Entry 3REJ (X-ray diffraction, 2.55 A resolution); this record covers chains B and J of the 10 polymer chains in the assembly.

== Chain B ==
Molecule: Histone H4
Source organism: Xenopus laevis
UniProtKB: P62799 (H4_XENLA); residues 1-102 here correspond to UniProt positions 2-103 (UniProt number = residue number + 1)
Sequence (102 residues; row label = number of the first residue in the row):
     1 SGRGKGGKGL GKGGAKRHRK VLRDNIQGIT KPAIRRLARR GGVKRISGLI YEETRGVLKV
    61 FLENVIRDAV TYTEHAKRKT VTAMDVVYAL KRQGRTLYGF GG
Unresolved in the structure: 1-19
Curated features (UniProtKB/Swiss-Prot):
  - DNA-binding region: Lys16 to Lys20
  - modified residue: Ser1 (N-acetylserine), Arg3 (Asymmetric dimethylarginine), Lys5 (N6-(2-hydroxyisobutyryl)lysine), Lys8 (N6-(2-hydroxyisobutyryl)lysine), Lys12 (N6-(2-hydroxyisobutyryl)lysine), Lys16 (N6-(2-hydroxyisobutyryl)lysine), Lys20 (N6,N6,N6-trimethyllysine), Lys31 (N6-(2-hydroxyisobutyryl)lysine), Lys44 (N6-(2-hydroxyisobutyryl)lysine), Ser47 (Phosphoserine), Tyr51 (Phosphotyrosine), Lys59 (N6-(2-hydroxyisobutyryl)lysine), Lys77 (N6-(2-hydroxyisobutyryl)lysine), Lys79 (N6-(2-hydroxyisobutyryl)lysine), Tyr88 (Phosphotyrosine), Lys91 (N6-(2-hydroxyisobutyryl)lysine)
  - cross-link (Glycyl lysine isopeptide (Lys-Gly)): Lys31 (interchain with G-Cter in UFM1), Lys91 (interchain with G-Cter in ubiquitin)

== Chain J ==
Molecule: 146-nt DNA strand
Sequence (146 nucleotides; row label = number of the first residue in the row; numbers below 1 keep their minus sign (DA-73 is residue -73)):
   -73 ATCTCCAAAT ATCCCTTGCG GATCGTAGAA AAAGTGTGTC AAACTGCGCT ATCAAAGGGA
   -13 AACTTCAACT GAATTCAGTT GAAGTTTCCC TTTGATAGCG CAGTTTGACA CACTTTTTCT
    47 ACGATCCGCA AGGGATATTT GGAGAT
Bound ions: Mn2+ site 1 near DG-56 (its only coordinating residue here); Mn2+ site 2 near DG-54 (its only coordinating residue here); Mn2+ site 3 near DG58 (its only coordinating residue here); Mn2+ site 4 near DG68 (its only coordinating residue here)

== How chain B and chain J interact ==
Contacting residue pairs (12; chain B residue first):
  Arg35(B) - DA8(J)  salt bridge to the phosphate
  Arg45(B) - DG7(J)  hydrogen bond to the sugar
  Arg45(B) - DA8(J)  phosphate contact
  Ile46(B) - DG7(J)  sugar contact
  Ile46(B) - DA8(J)  hydrogen bond to the phosphate
  Ser47(B) - DG7(J)  phosphate contact
  Gly48(B) - DG7(J)  phosphate contact
  Arg78(B) - DA28(J)  phosphate contact
  Arg78(B) - DG29(J)  phosphate contact
  Lys79(B) - DC27(J)  salt bridge to the phosphate
  Lys79(B) - DA28(J)  hydrogen bond to the phosphate
  Thr80(B) - DA28(J)  hydrogen bond to the phosphate
Other interface residues (no listed pair), chain B (10 interface residues in all): Lys44, Lys77
Other interface residues (no listed pair), chain J (6 interface residues in all): DT6

== Summary ==
10 residues of chain B face 6 of chain J across their interface; the contacts include 4 hydrogen bonds and 2
salt bridges. Polar contacts include Arg45(B)-DG7(J), Ile46(B)-DA8(J) and Lys79(B)-DA28(J). From UniProt: a
DNA-binding region on chain B.
Here chain B is Histone H4 (Xenopus laevis) and chain J is a 146-nt DNA strand. Entry 3REJ (2.55 Angstrom
Crystal Structure of the Nucleosome Core Particle Assembled with a 146 bp Alpha-Satellite DNA ...) was
determined by X-ray diffraction, deposited together with 3REH, 3REI, 3REK and 3REL.
